Entry 3OQ9 (X-ray diffraction, 6.80 A resolution (low resolution: residue-level contacts below are approximate; hydrogen-bond / salt-bridge calls are withheld)); this record covers chains B and J of the 10 polymer chains in the assembly.

[Chain B]
Name: Tumor necrosis factor receptor superfamily member 6
Organism: Mus musculus
Reference sequence: P25446 (TNR6_MOUSE); residues 223-308 here = UniProt positions 223-308
Sequence (86 residues; row label = number of the first residue in the row):
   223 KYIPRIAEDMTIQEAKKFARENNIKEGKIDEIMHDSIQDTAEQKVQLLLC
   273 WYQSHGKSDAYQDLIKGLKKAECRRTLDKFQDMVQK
UniProt features mapped onto this chain:
  - natural variant: I246 (I246N: In lpr)

[Chain J]
Name: Protein FADD
Organism: Homo sapiens
Reference sequence: Q13158 (FADD_HUMAN); residues 93-184 here = UniProt positions 93-184
Sequence (100 residues; row label = number of the first residue in the row):
    93 GEEDLCAAFNVICDNVGKDWRRLARQLKVSDTKIDSIEDRYPRNLTERVR
   143 ESLRIWKNTEKENATVAHLVGALRSCQMNLVADLVQEVQQARLEHHHHHH
Disordered / not traced: 185-192
Sequence notes: expression tag (185-192)
UniProt features mapped onto this chain:
  - glycosylation: R117 (Microbial infection: N-beta-linked (GlcNAc) arginine)
  - natural variant: C105 (C105W: In IEHDCM)
  - mutagenesis: R117 (R117A: Abolished GlcNAcylation by E.coli NleB1; R117E: Loss of interaction with FAS), V121 (V121N: Loss of interaction with FAS), D123 (D123R: Strongly decreased interaction with FAS), R135 (R135E: Strongly decreased interaction with FAS), R142 (R142E: Decreased interaction with FAS), L172 (L172A/E: Loss of interaction with FAS; L172K: Strongly decreased interaction with FAS), D175 (D175K: Strongly decreased interaction with FAS), L176 (L176E: Decreased interaction with FAS)
From the paper describing this entry:
  - mutagenesis - R117E, D123R, R135E, R142E, K153E: decreased binding to Tumor necrosis factor receptor superfamily member 6 (chain B)
  - mutagenesis - N150K: unchanged binding to Tumor necrosis factor receptor superfamily member 6 (chain B)

[Chain B / chain J interface]
Residue-residue contacts (4):
  G249(B) with N107(J)
  M255(B) with K110(J)
  H256(B) with K110(J); L137(J)
Interface residues without a listed pair, chain B (4 interface residues in all): E253
Interface residues without a listed pair, chain J (5 interface residues in all): D106, T138
The authors on this interface:
  - hot spots on chain J (mutagenesis) - L172K, D175K: decreased binding to Tumor necrosis factor receptor superfamily member 6 (chain B)

[In short]
4 residues of chain B face 5 of chain J across their interface. The paper reports that R117E, D123R and R135E
of chain J, among others, reduce binding to Tumor necrosis factor receptor superfamily member 6 (chain B);
N150K of chain J leaves binding to Tumor necrosis factor receptor superfamily member 6 (chain B) unchanged; 8
substitutions were tested in all.
Here chain B is Tumor necrosis factor receptor superfamily member 6 (Mus musculus) and chain J is Protein FADD
(Homo sapiens). Entry 3OQ9 (Structure of the FAS/FADD death domain assembly) was determined by X-ray
diffraction.
